Entry 6Q52 (X-ray diffraction, 2.30 A resolution); this record covers chain A.

Chain A:
Molecule: CCA-adding enzyme
Source organism: Planococcus halocryophilus
Notes: EC 2.7.7.72
UniProtKB: A0A1C7DQ98 (A0A1C7DQ98_9BACL); residues 1-377 here = UniProt positions 1-377
Amino-acid sequence (420 residues; each row starts with the number of its first residue; numbers below 1 keep their minus sign (Met-42 is residue -42)):
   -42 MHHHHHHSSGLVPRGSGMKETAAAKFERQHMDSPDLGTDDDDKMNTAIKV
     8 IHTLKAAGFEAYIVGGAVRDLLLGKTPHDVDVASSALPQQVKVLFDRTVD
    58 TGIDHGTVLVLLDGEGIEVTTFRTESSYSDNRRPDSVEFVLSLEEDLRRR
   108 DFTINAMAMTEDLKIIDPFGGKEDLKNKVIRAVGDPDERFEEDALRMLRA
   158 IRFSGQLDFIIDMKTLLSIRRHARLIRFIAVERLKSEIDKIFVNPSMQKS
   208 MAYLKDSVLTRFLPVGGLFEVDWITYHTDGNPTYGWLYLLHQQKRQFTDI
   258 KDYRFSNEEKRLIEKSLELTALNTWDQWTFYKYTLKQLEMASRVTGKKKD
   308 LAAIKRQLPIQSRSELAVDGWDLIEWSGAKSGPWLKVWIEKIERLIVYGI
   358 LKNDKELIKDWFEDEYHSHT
Not modelled in the structure: -42 to -3, 83-92, 374-377
Construct notes: initiating methionine (-42); expression tag (-41 to 0)
Small-molecule neighbours: CMPcPP (2TM; 5'-O-[(S)-hydroxy{[(S)-hydroxy(phosphonooxy)phosphoryl]methyl}phosphoryl]cytidine): Gly22, Gly23, Arg26, His35, Asp38, Arg106, Arg107, Asp108, Asn112, Asp150, Arg153, Arg156, Arg159, Phe160, Gln163, Arg190, Glu194, Lys197

Overview:
Chain A binds CMPcPP.
Chain A is CCA-adding enzyme (Planococcus halocryophilus); the structure, Structure of a psychrophilic
CCA-adding enzyme in complex with CMPcPP at room temperature in ChipX microfluidic ..., was determined by
X-ray diffraction together with 6IBP, 6IBQ, 6Q3T and 6GZP from the same study.
